6F9V - chain A; structure by X-ray diffraction, 1.69 A resolution.

# Chain A
Name: Angiotensin-converting enzyme
From: Homo sapiens
Notes: EC 3.2.1.-, 3.4.15.1
Reference sequence: P12821 (ACE_HUMAN); residues 1-628 here correspond to UniProt positions 30-657 (UniProt number = residue number + 29)
Sequence (629 residues; each row starts with the number of its first residue):
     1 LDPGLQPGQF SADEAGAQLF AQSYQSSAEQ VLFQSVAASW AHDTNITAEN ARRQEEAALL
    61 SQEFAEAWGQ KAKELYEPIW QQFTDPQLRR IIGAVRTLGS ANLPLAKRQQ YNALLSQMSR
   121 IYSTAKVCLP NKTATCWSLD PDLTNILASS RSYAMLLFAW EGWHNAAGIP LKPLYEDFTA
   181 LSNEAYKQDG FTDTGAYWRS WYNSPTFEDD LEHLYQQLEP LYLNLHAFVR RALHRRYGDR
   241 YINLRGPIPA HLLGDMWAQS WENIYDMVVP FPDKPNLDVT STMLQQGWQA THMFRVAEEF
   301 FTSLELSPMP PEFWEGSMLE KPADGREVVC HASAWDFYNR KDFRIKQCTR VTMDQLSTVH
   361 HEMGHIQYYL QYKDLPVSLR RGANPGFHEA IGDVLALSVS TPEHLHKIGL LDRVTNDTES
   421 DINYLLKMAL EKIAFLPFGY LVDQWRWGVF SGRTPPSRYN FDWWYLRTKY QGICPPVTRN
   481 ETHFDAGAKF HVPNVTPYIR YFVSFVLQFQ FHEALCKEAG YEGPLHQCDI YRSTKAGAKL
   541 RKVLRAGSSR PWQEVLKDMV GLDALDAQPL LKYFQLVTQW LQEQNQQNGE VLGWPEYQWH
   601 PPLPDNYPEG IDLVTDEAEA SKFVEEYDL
Disordered / not traced: 130-133, 610-629
Construct notes: conflict Gln-9 (Asn38 in P12821), Gln-25 (Asn54 in P12821), Gln-82 (Asn111 in P12821), Gln-117 (Asn146 in P12821), Gln-289 (Asn318 in P12821), Arg-545 (Gln574 in P12821), Leu-576 (Pro605 in P12821); expression tag (629)
Curated features (UniProtKB/Swiss-Prot):
  - active site: Glu-362 (Proton acceptor 1), His-491 (Proton donor 1)
  - binding site (chloride): Tyr-202, Arg-500
  - binding site (Zn(2+)): His-361, His-365, Glu-389
  - site: Asn-494 (Not glycosylated)
  - glycosylation (N-linked (GlcNAc...) asparagine): Asn-45, Asn-131, Asn-416, Asn-480
Disulfide bonds: Cys-128/Cys-136, Cys-330/Cys-348, Cys-516/Cys-528
Covalently attached groups: N-acetylglucosamine (NAG) linked to Asn-45; glycan linked to Asn-416, Asn-480
Metal / ion sites: Mg2+ site 1: Glu-262, Asn-263, Asp-354; Mg2+ site 2 near Glu-262 (its only coordinating residue here); Zn2+: His-361, His-365, Glu-389 (together with Sampatrilat)
Small-molecule neighbours: Sampatrilat (D0Z): Gln-259, His-331, Ala-332, Ser-333, Ala-334, Trp-335, Thr-358, His-361, Glu-362, His-365, Tyr-369, Arg-381, His-388, Glu-389, Asp-393, Phe-435, Lys-489, His-491, Tyr-498, Arg-500, Tyr-501, Phe-505
From the paper describing this entry:
  - binding site for chloride ion: Tyr-202, Gly-382, Arg-500
  - Zn2+ coordination: His-361, His-365, Glu-389
  - binding site for Sampatrilat: Gln-259, His-331, Ala-334, Thr-358, His-361, His-365, Pro-385, His-388, Glu-389, Phe-435, Lys-489, His-491, Tyr-498, Arg-500, Tyr-501, Phe-505
  - specificity-determining residues: Arg-381
  - conformationally variable residues: Gly-4 to Asp-43, Ala-57 to Gly-99

# Summary
Ligands of chain A: Sampatrilat. N-acetylglucosamine is covalently linked to Asn-45. Curated annotation
(UniProt) lists active-site residues Glu-362 and His-491, chloride-binding residues Tyr-202 and Arg-500 and 3
Zn2+-binding residues. From the paper: a binding site for Sampatrilat at Gln-259, His-331 and Ala-334 among
others; a binding site for chloride ion at Tyr-202, Gly-382 and Arg-500.
Chain A is Angiotensin-converting enzyme (Homo sapiens); the structure, Crystal structure of human
Angiotensin-1 converting enzyme N-domain in complex with Sampatrilat, was determined by X-ray diffraction
together with 6F9R, 6F9T and 6F9U from the same study.
